1AR9 - chains 2 and 3 of the 5 polymer chains in the assembly; structure by X-ray diffraction, 2.90 A resolution.

Chain 2:
Molecule: P1/mahoney poliovirus
Organism: Human poliovirus 1
Notes: fragment: virus protomer
Reference sequence: P03300 (POLH_POL1M); residues 1-272 here correspond to UniProt positions 69-340 (UniProt number = residue number + 68)
Amino-acid sequence (272 residues; numbered 1 to 272; the number before each row is that of its first residue):
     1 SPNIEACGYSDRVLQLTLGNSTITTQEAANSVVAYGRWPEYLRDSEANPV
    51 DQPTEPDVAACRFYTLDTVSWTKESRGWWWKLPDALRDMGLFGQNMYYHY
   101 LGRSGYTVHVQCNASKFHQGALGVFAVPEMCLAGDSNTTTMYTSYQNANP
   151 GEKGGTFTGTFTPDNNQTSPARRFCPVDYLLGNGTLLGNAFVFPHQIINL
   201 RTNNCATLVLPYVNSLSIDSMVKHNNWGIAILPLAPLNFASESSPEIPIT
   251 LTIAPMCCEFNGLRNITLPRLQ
Disordered / not traced: 1-4
Differences from the reference sequence: engineered mutation Tyr142 (His210 in P03300)

Chain 3:
Molecule: P1/mahoney poliovirus
Organism: Human poliovirus 1
Notes: fragment: virus protomer; engineered mutation(s): CHAIN 2, H142Y
Reference sequence: P03300 (POLH_POL1M); residues 1-238 here correspond to UniProt positions 341-578 (UniProt number = residue number + 340)
Amino-acid sequence (238 residues; row label = number of the first residue in the row):
     1 GLPVMNTPGSNQYLTADNFQSPCALPEFDVTPPIDIPGEVKNMMELAEID
    51 TMIPFDLSATKKNTMEMYRVRLSDKPHTDDPILCLSLSPASDPRLSHTML
   101 GEILNYYTHWAGSLKFTFLFCGSMMATGKLLVSYAPPGADPPKKRKEAML
   151 GTHVIWDIGLQSSCTMVVPWISNTTYRQTIDDSFTEGGYISVFYQTRIVV
   201 PLSTPREMDILGFVSACNDFSVRLLRDTTHIEQKALAQ
Disordered / not traced: 236-238
Differences from the reference sequence: conflict Ser123 (Phe463 in P03300)

Interface between chain 2 and chain 3:
Contacting residue pairs - 73 pairs, chain 2 then chain 3:
  Arg12(2) with Leu160(3)
  Tyr35(2) with Gly38(3)
  Arg37(2) with Asp35(3), salt bridge; Ile36(3); Pro37(3)
  Arg43(2) with Asp35(3), salt bridge
  Glu46(2) with Ile34(3); Asp35(3), hydrogen bond (side chain-backbone)
  Lys116(2) with Ser123(3); Met124(3), hydrogen bond (backbone-backbone); Met125(3), hydrogen bond (backbone-backbone)
  Phe117(2) with Ser123(3); Met125(3), hydrophobic; Ser203(3); Thr204(3); Pro205(3)
  His118(2) with Ser123(3)
  Gln119(2) with Cys121(3); Gly122(3); Ser123(3), hydrogen bond (side chain-backbone); Pro205(3); Glu207(3), hydrogen bond (side chain-backbone); Met208(3)
  Gly120(2) with Cys121(3)
  Ala121(2) with Cys121(3), hydrophobic
  Asp178(2) with Met65(3)
  Tyr179(2) with Asn63(3); Thr64(3); Met65(3), hydrophobic
  Leu186(2) with Tyr68(3); His97(3)
  Leu187(2) with Met52(3), hydrophobic; Met65(3), hydrophobic; Tyr68(3)
  Gly188(2) with Thr51(3); Met52(3), hydrogen bond (backbone-backbone); Tyr68(3), hydrogen bond (backbone-side chain)
  Asn189(2) with Thr51(3), hydrogen bond; His97(3), hydrogen bond (side chain-backbone); Thr98(3); Met99(3), hydrogen bond (side chain-backbone)
  Phe191(2) with Ile49(3); Asp50(3); Met52(3), hydrophobic; Phe213(3), hydrophobic
  Val192(2) with Ile49(3), hydrophobic; Thr51(3); Met99(3), hydrophobic
  Asn199(2) with Leu119(3); Phe120(3), hydrogen bond (side chain-backbone); Cys121(3)
  Arg201(2) with Phe120(3); Gly122(3); Ser123(3), hydrogen bond (side chain-backbone); Met124(3); Ala126(3), hydrogen bond (side chain-backbone); Ile158(3); Gly159(3), hydrogen bond (side chain-backbone)
  Thr202(2) with Ser162(3)
  Val213(2) with Pro37(3), hydrophobic
  Asn214(2) with Ile36(3)
  Leu216(2) with Ile34(3)
  Ser217(2) with Ile34(3)
  Pro233(2) with Arg69(3), hydrogen bond (backbone-side chain)
  Leu234(2) with Met52(3), hydrophobic; Arg69(3), hydrogen bond (backbone-side chain); Leu211(3)
  Ala235(2) with Cys121(3), hydrophobic
  Pro236(2) with Arg69(3); Asp209(3)
  Ala240(2) with Ser203(3); Thr204(3); Pro205(3)
Interface residues without a listed pair, chain 2 (38 interface residues in all): Arg76, Ile197, Pro211, Tyr212, Ser215, Asn238, Phe239
Interface residues without a listed pair, chain 3 (40 interface residues in all): Met67, Pro201, Leu202

Overview:
38 residues of chain 2 and 40 residues of chain 3 are in contact, with 16 hydrogen bonds and 2 salt bridges.
Polar contacts include Arg37(2)-Asp35(3), Arg43(2)-Asp35(3) and Glu46(2)-Asp35(3).
Chain 2 is P1/mahoney poliovirus and chain 3 is P1/mahoney poliovirus, both from Human poliovirus 1; the
structure, P1/mahoney poliovirus, single site mutant H2142Y, was determined by X-ray diffraction, deposited
together with 1AR6, 1AR7, 1AR8, 1ASJ and 1AL2.
